8VBO - chains L and H; structure by X-ray diffraction, 2.30 A resolution.

Chain L:
Name: Bovine Fab ElsE9 light chain
Source organism: Bos taurus
Notes: antibody fragment or engineered binder
Amino-acid sequence (216 residues; row label = number of the first residue in the row; note: 1 number in that range is skipped by the numbering (no residue carries it; nothing is unmodelled there); a row labelled like 27A-27B holds insertion residues (27A, then the next letters in order)):
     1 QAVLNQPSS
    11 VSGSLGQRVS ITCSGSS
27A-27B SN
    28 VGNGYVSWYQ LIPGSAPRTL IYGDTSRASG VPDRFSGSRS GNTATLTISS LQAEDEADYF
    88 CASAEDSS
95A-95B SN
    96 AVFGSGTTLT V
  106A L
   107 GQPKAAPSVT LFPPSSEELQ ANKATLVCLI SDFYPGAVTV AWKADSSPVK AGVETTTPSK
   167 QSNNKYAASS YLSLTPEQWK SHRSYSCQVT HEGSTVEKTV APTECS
Disordered / not traced: 27A-27B
Disulfide bonds: Cys23-Cys88, Cys134-Cys193

Chain H:
Name: Bovine Fab ElsE9 heavy chain
Source organism: Bos taurus
Notes: antibody fragment or engineered binder
Amino-acid sequence (265 residues; row label = number of the first residue in the row; a row labelled like 82A-82C holds insertion residues (82A, then the next letters in order)):
     1 KVQLRESGPS LVKPSQTLSL TCTTSGFSFS DKTVGWVRQA PGKALEWLGS IDTSGTTGYN
    61 PGLKSRLSIT RDDSKSQVSL SL
82A-82C SSV
    83 TTADLATYYC TTVRQQVHKT CPQGWRFGWD CGFHGYGSDD CYEDCIDILS SQTLSAEDTY
   143 ELHVDAWGQG LLVTVSSAST KGPSVFPLAP SSKSTSGGTA ALGCLVKDYF PEPVTVSWNS
   203 GALTSGVHTF PAVLQSSGLY SLSSVVTVPS SSLGTQTYIC NVNHKPSNTK VDKKVEPKSC
Disordered / not traced: 1-3, 26-32
Disulfide bonds: Cys22-Cys92, Cys103-Cys123, Cys113-Cys127, Cys186-Cys242

Chain L / chain H interface:
Residue-residue contacts - 85 pairs, chain L then chain H:
  Asn30(L) - Asp140(H)  hydrogen bond (side chain-backbone)
  Asn30(L) - Thr141(H)
  Asn30(L) - Tyr142(H)  hydrogen bond (backbone-backbone)
  Gly31(L) - Tyr142(H)
  Tyr32(L) - His100(H)
  Tyr32(L) - Thr141(H)  hydrogen bond
  Tyr32(L) - Tyr142(H)  hydrogen bond (backbone-backbone)
  Tyr32(L) - Glu143(H)
  Ser34(L) - Leu144(H)
  Ser34(L) - His145(H)
  Tyr36(L) - His145(H)
  Tyr36(L) - Val146(H)  hydrogen bond (side chain-backbone)
  Tyr36(L) - Trp149(H)
  Leu38(L) - Gln39(H)
  Leu38(L) - Leu45(H)  hydrophobic
  Ala43(L) - Gly150(H)
  Ala43(L) - Gln151(H)
  Pro44(L) - Tyr91(H)
  Pro44(L) - Trp149(H)
  Thr46(L) - Val146(H)  hydrogen bond (side chain-backbone)
  Thr46(L) - Asp147(H)
  Thr46(L) - Trp149(H)  hydrogen bond
  Tyr49(L) - His145(H)
  Gly50(L) - Glu143(H)
  Phe87(L) - Gln39(H)
  Phe87(L) - Ala44(H)  hydrophobic
  Phe87(L) - Leu45(H)  hydrophobic
  Ala91(L) - Tyr142(H)
  Ala91(L) - Leu144(H)  hydrophobic
  Asp93(L) - Tyr142(H)
  Ser94(L) - Tyr142(H)
  Ser95A(L) - Trp47(H)  hydrogen bond (backbone-side chain)
  Ser95A(L) - Ser50(H)  hydrogen bond (backbone-side chain)
  Ser95A(L) - Gln97(H)
  Asn95B(L) - Trp47(H)  hydrogen bond
  Asn95B(L) - Gly58(H)
  Asn95B(L) - Tyr59(H)  hydrogen bond (side chain-backbone)
  Asn95B(L) - Asn60(H)  hydrogen bond (side chain-backbone)
  Ala96(L) - Trp47(H)
  Ala96(L) - Leu144(H)  hydrophobic
  Phe98(L) - Val37(H)  hydrophobic
  Phe98(L) - Leu45(H)  hydrophobic
  Phe98(L) - Trp47(H)
  Gly99(L) - Ala44(H)
  Phe118(L) - Leu170(H)
  Phe118(L) - Ala171(H)
  Phe118(L) - Ala183(H)
  Pro119(L) - Lys260(H)
  Ser121(L) - Phe168(H)
  Ser121(L) - Pro169(H)
  Glu123(L) - Val167(H)
  Glu123(L) - Phe168(H)
  Glu123(L) - Pro169(H)
  Glu123(L) - Lys255(H)  salt bridge
  Glu124(L) - Phe168(H)
  Lys129(L) - Asp190(H)  salt bridge
  Thr131(L) - Leu187(H)
  Thr131(L) - Lys189(H)
  Val133(L) - Leu187(H)  hydrophobic
  Val133(L) - Ser225(H)
  Leu135(L) - Phe212(H)  hydrophobic
  Leu135(L) - Val227(H)  hydrophobic
  Glu160(L) - Val215(H)
  Glu160(L) - Leu216(H)
  Thr162(L) - Pro213(H)
  Thr162(L) - Val215(H)
  Ser165(L) - Pro213(H)
  Lys166(L) - His210(H)
  Gln167(L) - His210(H)
  Ala173(L) - His210(H)
  Ala173(L) - Phe212(H)  hydrophobic
  Ala174(L) - Phe212(H)
  Ser175(L) - Phe212(H)
  Tyr177(L) - Leu187(H)  hydrophobic
  Tyr177(L) - Val215(H)  hydrophobic
  Tyr177(L) - Leu224(H)
  Tyr177(L) - Ser225(H)  hydrogen bond
  Ser179(L) - Lys189(H)  hydrogen bond
  Glu210(L) - Lys175(H)  salt bridge
  Cys211(L) - Lys175(H)
  Cys211(L) - Cys262(H)  disulfide
  Ser212(L) - Ser173(H)  hydrogen bond (backbone-side chain)
  Ser212(L) - Lys175(H)
  Ser212(L) - Lys260(H)
  Ser212(L) - Cys262(H)
Other interface residues (no listed pair), chain L (51 interface residues in all): Arg45, Glu92, Ser100, Thr116, Ala127, Ile136, Thr161, Thr163, Ser168
Other interface residues (no listed pair), chain H (56 interface residues in all): Glu46, Leu48, Pro61, Arg96, Pro172, Ser174, Leu184, Val209, Ala214, Gln217, Ser218
Disulfides between the chains: Cys211(L)-Cys262(H)

In short:
51 residues of chain L face 56 of chain H across their interface, with 1 disulfide bond, 15 hydrogen bonds and
3 salt bridges. Polar contacts include Glu123(L)-Lys255(H), Lys129(L)-Asp190(H) and Glu210(L)-Lys175(H).
Here chain L is Bovine Fab ElsE9 light chain and chain H is Bovine Fab ElsE9 heavy chain, both from Bos
taurus. Entry 8VBO (Structure of bovine anti-HIV Fab ElsE9) was determined by X-ray diffraction (same
publication as 8TQ1, 8V4I, 8VBJ, 8VBK, 8VBL, 8VBM and 4 further entries).
